Entry 6DZK (electron microscopy, 3.60 A resolution); this record covers chains A and T of the 23 polymer chains in the assembly.

[Chain A]
Molecule: 16S rRNA
From: Mycobacterium smegmatis str. MC2 155
Sequence (1511 nucleotides; numbered 7 to 1517; the number before each row is that of its first residue):
     7 UUUGGAGAGU UUGAUCCUGG CUCAGGACGA ACGCUGGCGG CGUGCUUAAC ACAUGCAAGU
    67 CGAACGGAAA GGCCCUUUCG GGGGUACUCG AGUGGCGAAC GGGUGAGUAA CACGUGGGUG
   127 AUCUGCCCUG CACUUUGGGA UAAGCCUGGG AAACUGGGUC UAAUACCGAA UACACCCUGC
   187 UGGUCGCAUG GCCUGGUAGG GGAAAGCUUU UGCGGUGUGG GAUGGGCCCG CGGCCUAUCA
   247 GCUUGUUGGU GGGGUGAUGG CCUACCAAGG CGACGACGGG UAGCCGGCCU GAGAGGGUGA
   307 CCGGCCACAC UGGGACUGAG AUACGGCCCA GACUCCUACG GGAGGCAGCA GUGGGGAAUA
   367 UUGCACAAUG GGCGCAAGCC UGAUGCAGCG ACGCCGCGUG AGGGAUGACG GCCUUCGGGU
   427 UGUAAACCUC UUUCAGCACA GACGAAGCGC AAGUGACGGU AUGUGCAGAA GAAGGACCGG
   487 CCAACUACGU GCCAGCAGCC GCGGUAAUAC GUAGGGUCCG AGCGUUGUCC GGAAUUACUG
   547 GGCGUAAAGA GCUCGUAGGU GGUUUGUCGC GUUGUUCGUG AAAACUCACA GCUUAACUGU
   607 GGGCGUGCGG GCGAUACGGG CAGACUAGAG UACUGCAGGG GAGACUGGAA UUCCUGGUGU
   667 AGCGGUGGAA UGCGCAGAUA UCAGGAGGAA CACCGGUGGC GAAGGCGGGU CUCUGGGCAG
   727 UAACUGACGC UGAGGAGCGA AAGCGUGGGG AGCGAACAGG AUUAGAUACC CUGGUAGUCC
   787 ACGCCGUAAA CGGUGGGUAC UAGGUGUGGG UUUCCUUCCU UGGGAUCCGU GCCGUAGCUA
   847 ACGCAUUAAG UACCCCGCCU GGGGAGUACG GCCGCAAGGC UAAAACUCAA AGGAAUUGAC
   907 GGGGGCCCGC ACAAGCGGCG GAGCAUGUGG AUUAAUUCGA UGCAACGCGA AGAACCUUAC
   967 CUGGGUUUGA CAUGCACAGG ACGCCGGCAG AGAUGUCGGU UCCCUUGUGG CCUGUGUGCA
  1027 GGUGGUGCAU GGCUGUCGUC AGCUCGUGUC GUGAGAUGUU GGGUUAAGUC CCGCAACGAG
  1087 CGCAACCCUU GUCUCAUGUU GCCAGCACGU UAUGGUGGGG ACUCGUGAGA GACUGCCGGG
  1147 GUCAACUCGG AGGAAGGUGG GGAUGACGUC AAGUCAUCAU GCCCCUUAUG UCCAGGGCUU
  1207 CACACAUGCU ACAAUGGCCG GUACAAAGGG CUGCGAUGCC GUGAGGUGGA GCGAAUCCUU
  1267 UCAAAGCCGG UCUCAGUUCG GAUCGGGGUC UGCAACUCGA CCCCGUGAAG UCGGAGUCGC
  1327 UAGUAAUCGC AGAUCAGCAA CGCUGCGGUG AAUACGUUCC CGGGCCUUGU ACACACCGCC
  1387 CGUCACGUCA UGAAAGUCGG UAACACCCGA AGCCGGUGGC CUAACCCUUG UGGAGGGAGC
  1447 CGUCGAAGGU GGGAUCGGCG AUUGGGACGA AGUCGUAACA AGGUAGCCGU ACCGGAAGGU
  1507 GCGGCUGGAU C

[Chain T]
Molecule: 30S ribosomal protein S20
From: Mycobacterium smegmatis (strain ATCC 700084 / mc(2)155)
Reference sequence: A0R102 (RS20_MYCS2); residues 1-86 here = UniProt positions 1-86
Sequence (86 residues; row label = number of the first residue in the row):
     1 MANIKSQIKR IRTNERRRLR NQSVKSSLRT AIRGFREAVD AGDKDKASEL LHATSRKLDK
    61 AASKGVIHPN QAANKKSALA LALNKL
Unresolved in the structure: 1

[Interface between chain A and chain T]
Pairs across the interface - 75 pairs, chain A then chain T:
  A64(A) with Ile4(T), sugar contact
  G65(A) with Ile4(T), phosphate contact; Ser6(T), hydrogen bond to the base
  A97(A) with Lys5(T), salt bridge to the phosphate
  G98(A) with Lys5(T), salt bridge to the phosphate
  U99(A) with Lys9(T), salt bridge to the phosphate; Arg12(T), salt bridge to the phosphate
  G100(A) with Lys9(T), hydrogen bond to the base; Thr13(T), hydrogen bond to the phosphate
  G101(A) with Arg16(T), salt bridge to the phosphate; Arg17(T), salt bridge to the phosphate
  C102(A) with Arg10(T), base contact
  G103(A) with Ser6(T), base contact; Arg10(T), hydrogen bond to the base
  A104(A) with Gln7(T), hydrogen bond to the base; Arg10(T), base contact
  C129(A) with His68(T), hydrogen bond to the phosphate; Asn70(T), phosphate contact
  U130(A) with His68(T), salt bridge to the phosphate
  C173(A) with Arg20(T), salt bridge to the phosphate; Lys64(T), salt bridge to the phosphate
  G174(A) with Lys64(T), salt bridge to the phosphate
  A175(A) with Arg56(T), salt bridge to the phosphate; Lys60(T), salt bridge to the phosphate
  C182(A) with Lys76(T), hydrogen bond to the sugar
  C183(A) with Ala73(T), sugar contact; Lys76(T), sugar contact; Ser77(T), sugar contact; Ala80(T), sugar contact
  U184(A) with Ser77(T), phosphate contact; Ala80(T), sugar contact; Asn84(T), hydrogen bond to the sugar
  G185(A) with Asn84(T), sugar contact
  G206(A) with His52(T), hydrogen bond to the phosphate
  G207(A) with His52(T), salt bridge to the phosphate; Arg56(T), phosphate contact; Asp59(T), hydrogen bond to the sugar
  G208(A) with Asp59(T), sugar contact; Lys60(T), phosphate contact; Ser63(T), hydrogen bond to the sugar
  A209(A) with Lys60(T), phosphate contact; Ser63(T), phosphate contact
  G259(A) with Arg36(T), salt bridge to the phosphate; Ala78(T), phosphate contact
  G260(A) with Lys75(T), salt bridge to the phosphate
  U261(A) with Gln71(T), hydrogen bond to the phosphate
  G262(A) with His68(T), sugar contact; Asn70(T), phosphate contact; Gln71(T), phosphate contact
  A263(A) with Asn70(T), phosphate contact; Asn74(T), phosphate contact
  C322(A) with Arg18(T), sugar contact
  U323(A) with Asn14(T), hydrogen bond to the sugar; Arg17(T), phosphate contact; Asn21(T), hydrogen bond to the phosphate
  G324(A) with Arg17(T), phosphate contact; Asn21(T), hydrogen bond to the phosphate
  G332(A) with Ala2(T), hydrogen bond to the phosphate; Asn3(T), hydrogen bond to the phosphate; Ile4(T), phosphate contact; Gln7(T), sugar contact; Ile11(T), sugar contact
  C333(A) with Ala2(T), phosphate contact
  G351(A) with Asn3(T), phosphate contact
  G1421(A) with Arg29(T), salt bridge to the phosphate
  G1422(A) with Arg33(T), salt bridge to the phosphate
  U1423(A) with Arg33(T), salt bridge to the phosphate
  G1441(A) with Ser27(T), hydrogen bond to the sugar
  G1442(A) with Ser23(T), hydrogen bond to the sugar; Ser26(T), phosphate contact; Ser27(T), sugar contact; Thr30(T), hydrogen bond to the phosphate
  G1443(A) with Gln22(T), hydrogen bond to the phosphate; Ser26(T), hydrogen bond to the phosphate
  A1444(A) with Gln22(T), phosphate contact
Other interface residues (no listed pair), chain A (48 interface residues in all): A171, C172, A176, G331, G350, C1419, C1420

[In short]
The interface between chain A and chain T involves 48 residues on one side and 42 on the other; the contacts
include 22 hydrogen bonds and 18 salt bridges. Polar contacts include G65(A)-Ser6(T), G100(A)-Lys9(T) and
G103(A)-Arg10(T).
Chain A is 16S rRNA (Mycobacterium smegmatis str. MC2 155) and chain T is 30S ribosomal protein S20
(Mycobacterium smegmatis (strain ATCC 700084 / mc(2)155)); the structure, Cryo-EM Structure of Mycobacterium
smegmatis C(minus) 30S ribosomal subunit with MPY, was determined by electron microscopy, deposited together
with 6DZP and 6DZI.
